PDB entry 2P22 | X-ray diffraction, 2.70 A resolution | chains A and C of the 4 polymer chains in the assembly

[Chain A]
Molecule: Suppressor protein STP22 of temperature-sensitive alpha-factor receptor and arginine permease
Source organism: Saccharomyces cerevisiae
Notes: fragment: Vps23 (215-385)
UniProt: P25604 (STP22_YEAST); numbering as in UniProt (aligned over 215-385)
Sequence (174 residues; each row starts with the number of its first residue):
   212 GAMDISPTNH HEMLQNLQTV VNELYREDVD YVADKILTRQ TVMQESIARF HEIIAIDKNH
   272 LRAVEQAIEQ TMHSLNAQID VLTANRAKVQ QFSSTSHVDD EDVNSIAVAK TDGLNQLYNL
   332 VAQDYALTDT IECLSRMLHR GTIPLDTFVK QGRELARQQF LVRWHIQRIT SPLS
Not modelled in the structure: 212-217
Differences from the reference sequence: cloning artifact (212-214)

[Chain C]
Molecule: Protein SRN2
Source organism: Saccharomyces cerevisiae
Notes: fragment: Vps37 (22-213)
UniProt: Q99176 (SRN2_YEAST); numbering as in UniProt (aligned over 22-213)
Sequence (192 residues; row label = number of the first residue in the row):
    22 SRLDIIRAEM DVVPSPGLPE KVNEKSKNIP LPEGINLLSS KEIIDLIQTH RHQLELYVTK
    82 FNPLTDFAGK IHAFRDQFKQ LEENFEDLHE QKDKVQALLE NARILESKYV ASWQDYHSEF
   142 SKKYGDIALK KKLEQNTKKL DEESSQLETT TRSIDSADDL DQFIKNYLDI RTQYHLRREK
   202 LATWDKQGNL KY
Not modelled in the structure: 41-46
Differences from the reference sequence: engineered mutation Ala123 (Cys in Q99176)
What the authors report for this chain:
  - binding site for sulfate ion: His71, His73, Gln74

[Chain A / chain C interface]
Pairs across the interface (133):
  Asn220(A) - Ser61(C)
  His221(A) - Ile56(C)
  His221(A) - Leu58(C)  hydrogen bond (side chain-backbone)
  His221(A) - Leu59(C)
  His221(A) - Ser60(C)
  His221(A) - Ile64(C)
  Met224(A) - Ser61(C)
  Met224(A) - Ile64(C)  hydrophobic
  Met224(A) - Ile65(C)  hydrophobic
  Leu225(A) - Gly55(C)
  Leu225(A) - Ile56(C)  hydrophobic
  Leu225(A) - Ile64(C)  hydrophobic
  Leu228(A) - Leu67(C)  hydrophobic
  Leu228(A) - Ile68(C)  hydrophobic
  Leu228(A) - Leu75(C)  hydrophobic
  Gln229(A) - Asn49(C)
  Gln229(A) - Ile50(C)  hydrogen bond (side chain-backbone)
  Gln229(A) - Leu52(C)
  Val231(A) - Ile68(C)  hydrophobic
  Val231(A) - Arg72(C)
  Val232(A) - Ile50(C)  hydrophobic
  Val232(A) - Val79(C)
  Asn233(A) - Lys48(C)
  Asn233(A) - Asn49(C)  hydrogen bond
  Asn233(A) - Ile50(C)  hydrogen bond (side chain-backbone)
  Leu235(A) - Arg72(C)
  Leu235(A) - Leu75(C)  hydrophobic
  Leu235(A) - Glu76(C)
  Leu235(A) - Val79(C)
  Tyr236(A) - Ile50(C)  hydrophobic
  Tyr236(A) - Val79(C)  hydrophobic
  Tyr236(A) - Phe82(C)
  Tyr236(A) - Asn83(C)
  Asp239(A) - Thr80(C)
  Asp239(A) - Asn83(C)  hydrogen bond
  Val240(A) - Asn83(C)
  Val243(A) - Asn83(C)
  Val243(A) - Leu85(C)  hydrophobic
  Ile247(A) - Phe88(C)  hydrophobic
  Leu248(A) - Phe88(C)  hydrophobic
  Gln251(A) - Phe88(C)
  Gln251(A) - Ile92(C)
  Met254(A) - Phe95(C)  hydrophobic
  Met254(A) - Phe99(C)
  Ser257(A) - Phe99(C)
  Ile258(A) - Phe95(C)
  Ile258(A) - Gln98(C)
  Ile258(A) - Phe99(C)  hydrophobic
  Ile258(A) - Leu102(C)  hydrophobic
  Phe261(A) - Leu102(C)  hydrophobic
  His262(A) - Gln98(C)
  His262(A) - Leu102(C)
  Ile265(A) - Leu102(C)  hydrophobic
  Ile265(A) - Asn105(C)
  Ile265(A) - Phe106(C)  hydrophobic
  Ile265(A) - Leu109(C)
  Asp268(A) - Leu109(C)
  Lys269(A) - Leu109(C)
  Lys269(A) - Gln112(C)
  Leu272(A) - Lys113(C)
  Leu272(A) - Val116(C)  hydrophobic
  Arg273(A) - Gln112(C)  hydrogen bond
  Glu276(A) - Val116(C)
  Glu276(A) - Leu119(C)
  Ile279(A) - Leu119(C)  hydrophobic
  Ile279(A) - Leu120(C)  hydrophobic
  Ile279(A) - Ala123(C)  hydrophobic
  Met283(A) - Asn122(C)
  Met283(A) - Ala123(C)  hydrophobic
  Met283(A) - Leu126(C)  hydrophobic
  Leu286(A) - Ala123(C)
  Leu286(A) - Glu127(C)
  Gln289(A) - Tyr130(C)
  Ile290(A) - Tyr130(C)  hydrophobic
  Leu293(A) - Tyr130(C)  hydrophobic
  Leu293(A) - Ser133(C)
  Leu293(A) - Trp134(C)
  Asn296(A) - Tyr137(C)
  Arg297(A) - Ser133(C)
  Arg297(A) - Asp136(C)  salt bridge
  Arg297(A) - Tyr137(C)
  Val300(A) - Glu140(C)
  Val300(A) - Phe141(C)  hydrophobic
  Gln301(A) - Glu140(C)
  Phe303(A) - Tyr145(C)  hydrophobic
  Ser304(A) - Tyr145(C)
  Glu312(A) - Lys144(C)  salt bridge
  Glu312(A) - Lys153(C)  salt bridge
  Asp313(A) - Asn157(C)
  Val314(A) - Leu150(C)
  Val314(A) - Lys153(C)
  Val314(A) - Leu154(C)
  Val314(A) - Trp205(C)  hydrophobic
  Asn315(A) - Leu197(C)
  Asn315(A) - Arg198(C)
  Asn315(A) - Lys201(C)  hydrogen bond
  Ile317(A) - Leu150(C)  hydrophobic
  Ala318(A) - Lys201(C)  hydrogen bond (backbone-side chain)
  Tyr329(A) - Leu197(C)  hydrophobic
  Tyr329(A) - Glu200(C)
  Tyr329(A) - Thr204(C)  hydrogen bond
  Asn330(A) - Leu197(C)
  Val332(A) - Glu200(C)
  Ala333(A) - Thr193(C)
  Ala333(A) - Leu197(C)
  Ala333(A) - Glu200(C)  hydrogen bond (backbone-side chain)
  Gln334(A) - Thr193(C)
  Tyr336(A) - His196(C)
  Ala337(A) - Leu189(C)
  Ala337(A) - Arg192(C)
  Ala337(A) - Thr193(C)
  Ala337(A) - His196(C)
  Leu338(A) - Leu189(C)
  Asp340(A) - Tyr188(C)
  Asp340(A) - Arg192(C)  salt bridge
  Asp340(A) - His196(C)  salt bridge
  Thr341(A) - Tyr188(C)
  Thr341(A) - Leu189(C)
  Cys344(A) - Glu169(C)
  Cys344(A) - Tyr188(C)  hydrophobic
  Arg347(A) - Glu169(C)  salt bridge
  Arg347(A) - Tyr188(C)
  Met348(A) - Ile175(C)  hydrophobic
  Met348(A) - Phe184(C)  hydrophobic
  Thr353(A) - Arg173(C)  hydrogen bond (side chain-backbone)
  Thr353(A) - Ser174(C)
  Thr353(A) - Ile175(C)
  Ile354(A) - Leu181(C)  hydrophobic
  Thr358(A) - Leu181(C)
  Gln362(A) - Leu181(C)
  Gln362(A) - Asp182(C)
  Gln362(A) - Ile185(C)
  Leu366(A) - Leu189(C)  hydrophobic
Also at the interface, not in a pair above, chain A (77 interface residues in all): Asn227, Asp241, Gln255, Ile264, Val275, Glu280, Asn287, Thr294, Val309, Asp310, Val319, Leu345, Arg351
Also at the interface, not in a pair above, chain C (76 interface residues in all): Leu39, Tyr78, Thr172, Asn210

[Overview]
The interface between chain A and chain C involves 77 residues on one side and 76 on the other, with 11
hydrogen bonds and 6 salt bridges. Polar contacts include Arg297(A)-Asp136(C), Glu312(A)-Lys144(C) and
Glu312(A)-Lys153(C). The paper reports a binding site for sulfate ion at His71(C), His73(C) and Gln74(C).
Here chain A is Suppressor protein STP22 of temperature-sensitive alpha-factor receptor and arginine permease
and chain C is Protein SRN2, both from Saccharomyces cerevisiae. Entry 2P22 (Structure of the Yeast ESCRT-I
Heterotetramer Core) was determined by X-ray diffraction.
